Entry 8PIL (electron microscopy, 3.20 A resolution); this record covers chains G and H of the 10 polymer chains in the assembly.

# Chain G (and H)
Molecule: DNA-directed RNA polymerase subunit alpha
Source organism: Escherichia coli
Notes: EC 2.7.7.6; chain H of this document is another copy of the same molecule, construct and numbering; everything in this record applies to it too
UniProtKB: P0A7Z4 (RPOA_ECOLI); numbering as in UniProt (aligned over 1-329)
Chain sequence (329 residues; row label = number of the first residue in the row):
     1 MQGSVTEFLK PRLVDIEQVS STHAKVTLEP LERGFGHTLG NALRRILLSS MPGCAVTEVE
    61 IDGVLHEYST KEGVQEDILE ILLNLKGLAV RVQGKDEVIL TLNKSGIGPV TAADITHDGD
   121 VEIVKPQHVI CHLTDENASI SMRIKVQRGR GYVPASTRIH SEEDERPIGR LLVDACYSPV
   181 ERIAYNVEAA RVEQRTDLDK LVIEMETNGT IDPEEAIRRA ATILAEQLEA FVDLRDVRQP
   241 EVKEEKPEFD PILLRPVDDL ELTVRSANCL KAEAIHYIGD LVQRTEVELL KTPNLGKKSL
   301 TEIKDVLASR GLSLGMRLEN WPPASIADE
Disordered / not traced: 1-3, 236-329 (chain H: 1-3, 236-248, 313-329)
UniProt features mapped onto this chain:
  - region: E162 to E165 (Required for interaction with Crp at class II promoters)
  - modified residue: R265 (ADP-ribosylarginine), K297 (N6-acetyllysine), K298 (N6-acetyllysine)
  - mutagenesis: R45 (R45C: In rpoA112; temperature-sensitive, blocks RNA polymerase assembly), E162 to E165 (5-fold decrease in CRP-class II promoter-dependent transcription), E165 (E165K: 5-fold decrease in CRP-class II promoter-dependent transcription), R191 (R191C: In rpoA101; temperature-sensitive)

# How chain G and chain H interact
Residue-residue contacts (66; chain G residue first):
  V5(G) with R150(H), hydrogen bond (backbone-side chain)
  F8(G) with S50(H); R150(H); I223(H), hydrophobic; Q227(H)
  L9(G) with Q227(H), hydrogen bond (backbone-side chain)
  K10(G) with E226(H), salt bridge; Q227(H)
  P11(G) with Q227(H); A230(H)
  R12(G) with F231(H)
  L13(G) with F231(H)
  L28(G) with F231(H), hydrophobic
  L31(G) with Q227(H)
  G34(G) with R45(H), hydrogen bond (backbone-side chain)
  F35(G) with I46(H), hydrophobic; S50(H); I223(H), hydrophobic; Q227(H)
  H37(G) with R45(H)
  T38(G) with A42(H); R45(H), hydrogen bond
  L39(G) with L228(H), hydrophobic
  N41(G) with N41(H)
  R45(G) with G34(H), hydrogen bond (side chain-backbone); T38(H)
  I46(G) with F35(H), hydrophobic
  S50(G) with F8(H); F35(H)
  P52(G) with V5(H), hydrophobic
  R150(G) with V5(H), hydrogen bond (side chain-backbone); E7(H), hydrogen bond (side chain-backbone); F8(H)
  R218(G) with F231(H); D233(H), salt bridge
  R219(G) with T6(H), hydrogen bond (side chain-backbone)
  A221(G) with L228(H), hydrophobic; F231(H), hydrophobic
  T222(G) with V232(H), hydrogen bond (side chain-backbone); L234(H)
  I223(G) with F8(H), hydrophobic; F35(H), hydrophobic
  L224(G) with L228(H), hydrophobic
  E226(G) with K10(H)
  Q227(G) with L9(H), hydrogen bond (side chain-backbone); L31(H); F35(H)
  L228(G) with L39(H), hydrophobic; L224(H), hydrophobic; A225(H)
  E229(G) with K10(H), salt bridge
  A230(G) with P11(H), hydrophobic
  F231(G) with L28(H), hydrophobic; L39(H), hydrophobic; L43(H), hydrophobic; L201(H), hydrophobic; A221(H), hydrophobic
  V232(G) with R218(H); A221(H), hydrophobic; T222(H)
  D233(G) with R218(H), hydrogen bond (backbone-side chain)
  L234(G) with E214(H); I217(H), hydrophobic; R218(H), hydrogen bond (backbone-side chain)
  R235(G) with R12(H); V14(H), hydrogen bond (side chain-backbone)
Other interface residues (no listed pair), chain G (39 interface residues in all): E32, S49, R148
Other interface residues (no listed pair), chain H (44 interface residues in all): V26, H37, P52, G149, I203

# In short
39 residues of chain G face 44 of chain H across their interface, with 13 hydrogen bonds and 3 salt bridges.
Polar contacts include K10(G)-E226(H), R218(G)-D233(H) and E229(G)-K10(H). Curated annotation (UniProt) lists
6 mutagenesis sites on chain G.
Chain G and chain H are both DNA-directed RNA polymerase subunit alpha (Escherichia coli); the structure, E.
coli transcription complex paused at ops site and bound to RfaH and NusA, was determined by electron
microscopy together with 8PEN, 8PFG, 8PFJ, 8PH9, 8PHK, 8PIB, 8PID and 8PIM from the same study.
